7TJF - chains A and G of the 8 polymer chains in the assembly; structure by electron microscopy, 2.60 A resolution.

[Chain A]
Protein: Origin recognition complex subunit 1
Source organism: Saccharomyces cerevisiae
UniProtKB: P54784 (ORC1_YEAST); numbering as in UniProt (aligned over 1-914)
Sequence (917 residues; numbered -2 to 914; the number before each row is that of its first residue; numbers below 1 keep their minus sign (Ser-2 is residue -2)):
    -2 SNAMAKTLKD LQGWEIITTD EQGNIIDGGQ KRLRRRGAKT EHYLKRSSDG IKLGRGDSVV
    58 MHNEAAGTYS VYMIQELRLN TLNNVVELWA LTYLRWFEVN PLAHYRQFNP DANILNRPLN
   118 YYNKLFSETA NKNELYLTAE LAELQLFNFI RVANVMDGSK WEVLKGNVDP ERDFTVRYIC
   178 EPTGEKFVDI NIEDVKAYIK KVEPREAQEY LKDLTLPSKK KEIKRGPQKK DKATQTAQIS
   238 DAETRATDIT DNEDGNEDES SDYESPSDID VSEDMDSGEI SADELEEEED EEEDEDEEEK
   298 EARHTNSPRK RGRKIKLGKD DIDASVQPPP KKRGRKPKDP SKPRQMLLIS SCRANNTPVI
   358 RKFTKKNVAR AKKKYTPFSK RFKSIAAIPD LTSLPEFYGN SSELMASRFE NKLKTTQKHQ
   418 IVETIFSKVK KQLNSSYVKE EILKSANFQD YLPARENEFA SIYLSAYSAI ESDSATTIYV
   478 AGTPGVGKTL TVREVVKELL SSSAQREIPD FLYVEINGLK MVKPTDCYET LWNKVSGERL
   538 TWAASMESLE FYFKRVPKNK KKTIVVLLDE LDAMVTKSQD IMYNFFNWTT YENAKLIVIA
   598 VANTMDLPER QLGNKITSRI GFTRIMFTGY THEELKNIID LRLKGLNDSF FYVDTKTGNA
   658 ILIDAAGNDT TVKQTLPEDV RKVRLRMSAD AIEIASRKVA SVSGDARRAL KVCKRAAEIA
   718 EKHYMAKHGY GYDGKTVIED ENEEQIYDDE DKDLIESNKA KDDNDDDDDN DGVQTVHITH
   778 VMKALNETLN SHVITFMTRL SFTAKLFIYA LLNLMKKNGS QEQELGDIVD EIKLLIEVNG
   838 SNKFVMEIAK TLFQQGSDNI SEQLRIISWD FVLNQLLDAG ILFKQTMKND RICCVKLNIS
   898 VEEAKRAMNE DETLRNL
Unresolved in the structure: -2 to 355, 398-403, 435-448, 661-675, 731-768
Differences from the reference sequence: expression tag (-2 to 0)
Ion coordination: Mg2+: Thr486 (together with ATP)
Residues lining bound ligands: ATP (adenosine-5'-triphosphate): Asn431, Ser432, Leu449, Pro450, Arg452, Thr480, Pro481, Gly482, Val483, Gly484, Lys485, Thr486, Leu487, Glu567, Tyr627, Ile635, Arg639, Ala703, Arg704
Swiss-Prot annotation at these positions:
  - binding site (ATP): Val435, Gly479 to Leu487, Glu567, Asn600, Arg704, Gly726 to Thr733
  - binding site (Mg(2+)): Asp566, Glu567
  - modified residue: Ser237 (Phosphoserine)
What the authors report for this chain:
  - binding site for ATP: Lys485, Arg704
  - Mg2+ coordination through a water molecule: Asp566
  - catalytic residues: Glu567
  - conformationally variable residues (side-chain flip): Asn600
  - catalytic residues: Asn600 (citing earlier work)

[Chain G]
Molecule: DNA, 84 bp ARS1
Sequence (84 nucleotides; row label = number of the first residue in the row):
     1 ATCTTTACAT CTTGTTATTT TACAGATTTT ATGTTTAGAT CTTTTATGCT TGCTTTTCAA
    61 AAGGCCTGCA GGCAAGTGCA CAAA
Unresolved in the structure: 1-20, 62-84

[Interface between chain A and chain G]
Pairs across the interface (15):
  Phe360(A) - DG33(G)  base contact
  Phe360(A) - DT34(G)  sugar contact
  Lys362(A) - DA31(G)  base contact
  Lys362(A) - DT32(G)  hydrogen bond to the base
  Lys362(A) - DG33(G)  sugar contact
  Arg367(A) - DT29(G)  base contact
  Arg367(A) - DT30(G)  hydrogen bond to the base
  Arg367(A) - DA31(G)  hydrogen bond to the sugar
  Tyr372(A) - DT29(G)  hydrogen bond to the base
  Tyr372(A) - DT30(G)  sugar contact
  Lys520(A) - DT32(G)  salt bridge to the phosphate
  Glu526(A) - DA31(G)  phosphate contact
  Thr538(A) - DT30(G)  phosphate contact
  Thr538(A) - DA31(G)  phosphate contact
  Trp539(A) - DA31(G)  hydrogen bond to the phosphate

[Overview]
8 residues of chain A and 6 residues of chain G are in contact; the contacts include 5 hydrogen bonds and 1
salt bridge. Polar pairs include Lys362(A)-DT32(G), Arg367(A)-DT30(G) and Tyr372(A)-DT29(G). Chain A binds
ATP. The paper reports catalytic residues Glu567(A) and Asn600(A); a binding site for ATP at Lys485(A) and
Arg704(A).
Here chain A is Origin recognition complex subunit 1 (Saccharomyces cerevisiae) and chain G is DNA, 84 bp
ARS1. Entry 7TJF (S. cerevisiae ORC bound to 84 bp ARS1 DNA) was determined by electron microscopy together
with 7TJH, 7TJI, 7TJJ and 7TJK from the same study.
